1PIY - chains A and B; structure by X-ray diffraction, 1.68 A resolution.

# Chain A (and B)
Protein: Ribonucleoside-diphosphate reductase 1 beta chain
Source organism: Escherichia coli
Notes: EC 1.17.4.1; chain B of this document is another copy of the same molecule, construct and numbering; everything in this record applies to it too
Reference sequence: P69924 (RIR2_ECOLI); residues 1-375 here = UniProt positions 1-375
Chain sequence (375 residues; each row starts with the number of its first residue):
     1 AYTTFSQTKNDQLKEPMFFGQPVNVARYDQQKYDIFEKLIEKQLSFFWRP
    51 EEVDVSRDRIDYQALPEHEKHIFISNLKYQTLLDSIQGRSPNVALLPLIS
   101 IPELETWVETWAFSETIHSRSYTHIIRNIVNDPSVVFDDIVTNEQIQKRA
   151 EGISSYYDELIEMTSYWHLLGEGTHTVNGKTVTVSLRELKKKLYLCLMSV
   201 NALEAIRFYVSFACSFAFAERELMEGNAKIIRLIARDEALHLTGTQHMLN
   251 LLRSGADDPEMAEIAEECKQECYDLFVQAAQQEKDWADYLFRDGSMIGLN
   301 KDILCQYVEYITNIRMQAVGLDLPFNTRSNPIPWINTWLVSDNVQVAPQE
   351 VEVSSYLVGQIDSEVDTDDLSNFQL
Unresolved in the structure: 341-375
Metal / ion sites: Hg2+ site 1: Asn76, Cys214; Fe ion site 1: Asp84, Glu115, His118, Glu238; Fe ion site 2: Glu115, Glu204, Glu238, His241; Hg2+ site 2: Tyr194, Ala265, Cys272; Hg2+ site 3 near Cys196 (its only coordinating residue here); Hg2+ site 4: Val210, Cys214; Hg2+ site 5 near Cys268 (its only coordinating residue here); Hg2+ site 6 near Glu309 (its only coordinating residue here)

# Chain A / chain B interface
Residue-residue contacts (132):
  Tyr2(A) - Arg89(B)
  Tyr2(A) - Val93(B)  hydrophobic
  Tyr2(A) - Asp158(B)
  Tyr2(A) - Ile161(B)  hydrophobic
  Thr3(A) - Asp158(B)  hydrogen bond
  Thr4(A) - Arg89(B)  hydrogen bond (backbone-side chain)
  Thr4(A) - Ser90(B)
  Thr4(A) - Ser154(B)  hydrogen bond
  Thr4(A) - Tyr157(B)
  Thr4(A) - Asp158(B)  hydrogen bond (backbone-side chain)
  Thr4(A) - Ile161(B)
  Phe5(A) - Leu82(B)  hydrophobic
  Phe5(A) - Ile86(B)  hydrophobic
  Phe5(A) - Gln147(B)
  Phe5(A) - Ser154(B)
  Gln7(A) - Val141(B)
  Thr8(A) - Val141(B)
  Lys9(A) - Asp138(B)
  Lys9(A) - Val141(B)
  Lys9(A) - Thr142(B)
  Val23(A) - Arg89(B)  hydrogen bond (backbone-side chain)
  Asn24(A) - Ser85(B)
  Asn24(A) - Arg89(B)  hydrogen bond (backbone-side chain)
  Val25(A) - Ser85(B)
  Val25(A) - Phe137(B)
  Val25(A) - Ile140(B)  hydrophobic
  Ala26(A) - Ser85(B)  hydrogen bond (backbone-side chain)
  Ala26(A) - Ser119(B)
  Arg27(A) - Thr123(B)
  Arg27(A) - Ser134(B)  hydrogen bond
  Arg27(A) - Phe137(B)
  Tyr28(A) - Ser119(B)
  Tyr28(A) - Arg120(B)
  Tyr28(A) - Thr123(B)  hydrogen bond (backbone-side chain)
  Tyr28(A) - Arg127(B)
  Asp29(A) - Thr123(B)
  Asp29(A) - Arg127(B)
  Asp29(A) - Pro133(B)
  Asp29(A) - Phe137(B)
  Glu37(A) - Arg120(B)  salt bridge
  Ile40(A) - Arg120(B)
  Glu41(A) - Arg49(B)  hydrogen bond (backbone-side chain)
  Glu41(A) - Arg120(B)
  Leu44(A) - Phe47(B)
  Leu44(A) - Arg49(B)
  Leu44(A) - Phe113(B)  hydrophobic
  Leu44(A) - Ile117(B)  hydrophobic
  Leu44(A) - Arg120(B)
  Ser45(A) - Arg49(B)
  Phe47(A) - Leu44(B)
  Phe47(A) - Phe47(B)  hydrophobic
  Arg49(A) - Glu41(B)  hydrogen bond (side chain-backbone)
  Arg49(A) - Leu44(B)
  Arg49(A) - Ser45(B)
  Ser85(A) - Asn24(B)
  Ser85(A) - Val25(B)
  Ser85(A) - Ala26(B)  hydrogen bond (side chain-backbone)
  Ile86(A) - Phe5(B)  hydrophobic
  Gly88(A) - Glu109(B)
  Arg89(A) - Tyr2(B)
  Arg89(A) - Thr4(B)  hydrogen bond (side chain-backbone)
  Arg89(A) - Val23(B)  hydrogen bond (side chain-backbone)
  Arg89(A) - Asn24(B)  hydrogen bond (side chain-backbone)
  Arg89(A) - Glu105(B)  salt bridge
  Arg89(A) - Glu109(B)
  Ser90(A) - Thr4(B)
  Asn92(A) - Asn92(B)
  Asn92(A) - Leu96(B)
  Asn92(A) - Glu109(B)  hydrogen bond
  Val93(A) - Tyr2(B)  hydrophobic
  Val93(A) - Leu96(B)  hydrophobic
  Leu96(A) - Asn92(B)
  Leu96(A) - Val93(B)  hydrophobic
  Glu105(A) - Arg89(B)  salt bridge
  Glu109(A) - Gly88(B)
  Glu109(A) - Arg89(B)
  Glu109(A) - Asn92(B)  hydrogen bond
  Glu109(A) - Thr116(B)
  Phe113(A) - Leu44(B)  hydrophobic
  Phe113(A) - Thr110(B)
  Phe113(A) - Phe113(B)  hydrophobic
  Thr116(A) - Tyr28(B)
  Thr116(A) - Glu109(B)
  Ile117(A) - Leu44(B)  hydrophobic
  Ser119(A) - Ala26(B)
  Ser119(A) - Tyr28(B)
  Arg120(A) - Tyr28(B)
  Arg120(A) - Glu37(B)  salt bridge
  Arg120(A) - Ile40(B)
  Arg120(A) - Glu41(B)
  Arg120(A) - Leu44(B)
  Thr123(A) - Arg27(B)
  Thr123(A) - Tyr28(B)  hydrogen bond (side chain-backbone)
  Thr123(A) - Asp29(B)
  Arg127(A) - Asp29(B)
  Pro133(A) - Asp29(B)
  Ser134(A) - Arg27(B)  hydrogen bond
  Phe137(A) - Val25(B)  hydrophobic
  Phe137(A) - Arg27(B)
  Phe137(A) - Asp29(B)
  Asp138(A) - Lys9(B)
  Val141(A) - Gln7(B)
  Val141(A) - Thr8(B)
  Val141(A) - Lys9(B)
  Val141(A) - Asn24(B)
  Val141(A) - Val25(B)  hydrophobic
  Thr142(A) - Lys9(B)
  Gln147(A) - Phe5(B)
  Ser154(A) - Thr4(B)  hydrogen bond (backbone-side chain)
  Tyr157(A) - Thr4(B)
  Asp158(A) - Tyr2(B)
  Asp158(A) - Thr3(B)  hydrogen bond
  Asp158(A) - Thr4(B)  hydrogen bond (side chain-backbone)
  Ile161(A) - Tyr2(B)  hydrophobic
  Ile161(A) - Thr4(B)
  Glu162(A) - Leu169(B)
  Ser165(A) - Ser165(B)  hydrogen bond
  Ser165(A) - Leu169(B)
  Tyr166(A) - Leu169(B)  hydrophobic
  Leu169(A) - Glu162(B)
  Leu169(A) - Ser165(B)
  Leu169(A) - Tyr166(B)  hydrophobic
  Leu169(A) - Leu169(B)  hydrophobic
  Leu170(A) - Val177(B)  hydrophobic
  His175(A) - Asn178(B)  hydrogen bond
  Thr176(A) - Thr176(B)
  Thr176(A) - Val177(B)
  Thr176(A) - Asn178(B)  hydrogen bond (backbone-backbone)
  Val177(A) - Leu170(B)  hydrophobic
  Val177(A) - Thr176(B)
  Asn178(A) - His175(B)  hydrogen bond
  Asn178(A) - Thr176(B)  hydrogen bond (backbone-backbone)
Other interface residues (no listed pair), chain A (67 interface residues in all): Ser6, Gln30, Thr81, Pro97, Thr106, Thr110, Ala112, Ile140, Gly179
Other interface residues (no listed pair), chain B (67 interface residues in all): Ser6, Gln30, Pro97, Thr106, Ala112, Glu151

# In short
The chain A/chain B interface involves 67 residues from each chain; the contacts include 27 hydrogen bonds and
4 salt bridges. Polar pairs include Glu37(A)-Arg120(B), Arg89(A)-Glu105(B) and Thr3(A)-Asp158(B). The Hg2+
site 1 is built by Asn76(A) and Cys214(A).
Chain A and chain B are both Ribonucleoside-diphosphate reductase 1 beta chain (Escherichia coli); the
structure, Ribonucleotide reductase R2 soaked with ferrous ion at neutral ph, was determined by X-ray
diffraction, deposited together with 1PIZ, 1PJ0, 1PJ1, 1PM2 and 1R65.
